PDB entry 6VVX | electron microscopy, 3.39 A resolution | chains A and B of the 10 polymer chains in the assembly

[Chain A (and B)]
Molecule: DNA-directed RNA polymerase subunit alpha
From: Mycobacterium tuberculosis
Notes: EC 2.7.7.6; chain B of this document is another copy of the same molecule, construct and numbering; everything in this record applies to it too
UniProtKB: A5U8D3 (RPOA_MYCTA); residues 1-347 here = UniProt positions 1-347
Chain sequence (347 residues; numbered 1 to 347; the number before each row is that of its first residue):
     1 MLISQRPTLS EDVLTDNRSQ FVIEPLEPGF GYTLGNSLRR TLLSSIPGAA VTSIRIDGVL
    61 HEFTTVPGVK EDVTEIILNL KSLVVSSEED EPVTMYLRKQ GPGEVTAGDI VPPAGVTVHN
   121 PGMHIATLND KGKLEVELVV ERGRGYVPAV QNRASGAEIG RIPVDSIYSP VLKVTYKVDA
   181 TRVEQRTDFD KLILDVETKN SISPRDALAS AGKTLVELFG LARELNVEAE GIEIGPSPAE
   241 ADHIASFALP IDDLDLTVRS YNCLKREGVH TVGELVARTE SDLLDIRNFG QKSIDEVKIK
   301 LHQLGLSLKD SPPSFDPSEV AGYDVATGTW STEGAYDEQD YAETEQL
Unresolved in the structure: 1, 227-347 (chain B: 238-347)

[How chain A and chain B interact]
Pairs across the interface - 73 pairs, chain A then chain B:
  Leu2(A) - Asp90(B)
  Leu2(A) - Arg142(B)
  Leu2(A) - Gly143(B)
  Arg6(A) - Glu217(B)  salt bridge
  Pro7(A) - Leu218(B)  hydrophobic
  Pro7(A) - Leu221(B)
  Leu9(A) - Leu225(B)  hydrophobic
  Glu27(A) - Ser44(B)
  Glu27(A) - Arg144(B)
  Gly29(A) - Arg40(B)  hydrogen bond (backbone-side chain)
  Phe30(A) - Arg40(B)
  Phe30(A) - Thr41(B)
  Phe30(A) - Leu218(B)  hydrophobic
  Thr33(A) - Asn36(B)
  Thr33(A) - Ser37(B)
  Thr33(A) - Arg40(B)
  Leu34(A) - Leu218(B)  hydrophobic
  Leu34(A) - Phe219(B)  hydrophobic
  Ser37(A) - Thr33(B)
  Ser37(A) - Ser37(B)
  Ser37(A) - Phe219(B)
  Leu38(A) - Phe219(B)  hydrophobic
  Arg40(A) - Gly29(B)  hydrogen bond (side chain-backbone)
  Arg40(A) - Tyr32(B)
  Arg40(A) - Thr33(B)
  Thr41(A) - Phe30(B)
  Ser45(A) - Phe30(B)
  Ser45(A) - Ile232(B)
  Pro47(A) - Glu230(B)
  Arg142(A) - Glu230(B)  salt bridge
  Gly143(A) - Met1(B)
  Arg144(A) - Met1(B)
  Arg144(A) - Leu2(B)
  Arg144(A) - Glu27(B)  salt bridge
  Arg144(A) - Ile232(B)
  Gln185(A) - Arg153(B)
  Arg186(A) - Val147(B)
  Arg186(A) - Pro148(B)
  Arg186(A) - Ala149(B)
  Arg205(A) - Leu225(B)
  Asp206(A) - Asn226(B)
  Leu208(A) - Ala222(B)
  Ala209(A) - Ala222(B)
  Ala209(A) - Asn226(B)
  Ala209(A) - Ala229(B)  hydrophobic
  Ser210(A) - Glu230(B)
  Lys213(A) - Gly231(B)
  Lys213(A) - Glu233(B)
  Thr214(A) - Ile232(B)
  Leu215(A) - Phe219(B)  hydrophobic
  Val216(A) - Val216(B)  hydrophobic
  Val216(A) - Phe219(B)
  Val216(A) - Gly220(B)
  Glu217(A) - Ile232(B)
  Glu217(A) - Ile234(B)
  Leu218(A) - Phe30(B)  hydrophobic
  Phe219(A) - Leu34(B)  hydrophobic
  Phe219(A) - Ser37(B)
  Phe219(A) - Leu215(B)  hydrophobic
  Phe219(A) - Phe219(B)  hydrophobic
  Leu221(A) - Arg6(B)
  Leu221(A) - Pro7(B)  hydrophobic
  Leu221(A) - Thr8(B)
  Leu221(A) - Leu9(B)
  Ala222(A) - Leu9(B)  hydrophobic
  Ala222(A) - Leu208(B)
  Ala222(A) - Ala209(B)
  Arg223(A) - Lys213(B)
  Arg223(A) - Val216(B)
  Leu225(A) - Leu9(B)  hydrophobic
  Leu225(A) - Arg205(B)  hydrogen bond (backbone-side chain)
  Asn226(A) - Arg205(B)
  Asn226(A) - Ala209(B)
Also at the interface, not in a pair above, chain A (40 interface residues in all): Ile3, Phe21, Gly212
Also at the interface, not in a pair above, chain B (50 interface residues in all): Leu38, Val150, Gln151, Gly212, Arg223

[In short]
Chain A and chain B form an interface of 40 and 50 residues respectively; the contacts include 3 hydrogen
bonds and 3 salt bridges. Polar pairs include Arg6(A)-Glu217(B), Arg142(A)-Glu230(B) and Arg144(A)-Glu27(B).
Both chains are DNA-directed RNA polymerase subunit alpha (Mycobacterium tuberculosis). Entry 6VVX
(Mycobacterium tuberculosis WT RNAP transcription initiation intermediate structure with Sorangicin) was
determined by electron microscopy together with 6VVS, 6VVT, 6VVV, 6VVY, 6VVZ and 6VW0 from the same study.
